Entry 8YIM (X-ray diffraction, 1.35 A resolution); this record covers chain A.

== Chain A ==
Molecule: Ras-related protein Rab-23
Organism: Homo sapiens
UniProt: Q9ULC3 (RAB23_HUMAN); residues 7-172 here = UniProt positions 7-172
Amino-acid sequence (167 residues; row label = number of the first residue in the row):
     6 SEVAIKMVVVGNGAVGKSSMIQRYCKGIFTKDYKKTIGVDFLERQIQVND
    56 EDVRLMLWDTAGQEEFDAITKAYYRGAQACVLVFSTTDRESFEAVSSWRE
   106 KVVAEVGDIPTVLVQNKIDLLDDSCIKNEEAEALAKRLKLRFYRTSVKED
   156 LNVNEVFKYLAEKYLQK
Unresolved in the structure: 6, 69-73, 172
Sequence notes: expression tag (6)
Ion coordination: Mg2+: S23, T41 (together with GMP-PNP)
Small-molecule neighbours: GMP-PNP (GNP; phosphoaminophosphonic acid-guanylate ester): N17, G18, A19, V20, G21, K22, S23, S24, F34, T35, K36, D37, Y38, K39, K40, T41, T65, A66, G67, N121, K122, D124, L125, S151, V152, K153
UniProt features mapped onto this chain:
  - motif: R28 to F46 (Switch 1), T65 to A84 (Switch 2)
  - binding site (GTP): V20, G21, K22, S23, S24, Y38, T41, G67, N121, K122, D124, S151, V152, K153
  - binding site (Mg(2+)): S23, T41, D64
  - natural variant: M12 (M12K: In CRPT1), V13 (deletion), Y79 (deletion: In CRPT1), C85 (C85R: In CRPT1)
From the paper describing this entry:
  - binding site for GMP-PNP: A19, G21, K22, S23, S24, Y38, G67, N121, K122, D124, V152, K153
  - conformationally variable residues (loop rearrangement, order/disorder transition, side-chain flip): Y38, T41, F46, G67, E69 to A73
  - Mg2+ coordination: S23, T41
  - contacts within the chain: F46-W63 (pi stacking)
  - mutagenesis - Q68L: decreased signaling
  - disease-associated variants - M12K, C85R: decreased expression
  - disease-associated variants - Y79DEL: decreased catalytic activity
  - disease-associated variants - Y79DEL: unchanged catalytic activity (intrinsic nucleotide exchange activity)
  - disease-associated variants - Y79DEL: decreased binding to KIF17
  - disease-associated variants - Y79DEL: increased signaling in response to Gli1

== Summary ==
Bound to chain A: GMP-PNP. S23 and T41 form the Mg2+ site. From UniProt: 14 GTP-binding residues and 3
Mg2+-binding residues. From the paper: a binding site for GMP-PNP at A19, G21 and K22 among others; M12K and
C85R reduce expression; 4 substitutions were tested in all.
Chain A is Ras-related protein Rab-23 (Homo sapiens); the structure, Crystal Structure of Human Rab23 in
complex with GMPPNP (1.35 Angstroms Resolution), was determined by X-ray diffraction together with 8YL3, 8YNR,
8YO0 and 8YP0 from the same study.
